PDB entry 2QJH | X-ray diffraction, 2.60 A resolution | chains D and E of the 10 polymer chains in the assembly

== Chain D (and E) ==
Molecule: Putative aldolase MJ0400
From: Methanocaldococcus jannaschii
Notes: EC 4.2.1.-; chain E of this document is another copy of the same molecule, construct and numbering; everything in this record applies to it too
UniProt: Q57843 (Y400_METJA); residues 1-273 here = UniProt positions 1-273
Sequence (273 residues; each row starts with the number of its first residue):
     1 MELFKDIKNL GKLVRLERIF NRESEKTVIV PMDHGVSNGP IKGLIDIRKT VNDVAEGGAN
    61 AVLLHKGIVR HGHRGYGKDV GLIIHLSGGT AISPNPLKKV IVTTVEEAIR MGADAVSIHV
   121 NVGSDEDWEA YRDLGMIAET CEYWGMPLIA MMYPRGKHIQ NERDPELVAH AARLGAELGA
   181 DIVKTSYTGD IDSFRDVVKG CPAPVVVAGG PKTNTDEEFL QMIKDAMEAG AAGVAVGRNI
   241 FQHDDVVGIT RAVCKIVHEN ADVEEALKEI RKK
Not modelled in the structure: 73-78, 273 (chain E: 1, 73-78, 272-273)
Covalent attachments: 1,3-dihydroxyacetonephosphate (13P) linked to Lys-184
Small-molecule neighbours: 1,3-dihydroxyacetonephosphate (13P): Pro-31, Asp-33, His-34, Met-151, Tyr-153, Ala-208, Gly-209, Gly-210, Ala-235, Val-236, Gly-237, Arg-238

== Interface between chain D and chain E ==
Residue-residue contacts - 67 pairs, chain D then chain E:
  Gly-35(D) / His-170(E)
  Gly-35(D) / Arg-173(E)
  Gly-35(D) / Glu-177(E)
  Val-36(D) / His-170(E)
  Val-36(D) / Leu-174(E)  hydrophobic
  Val-36(D) / Glu-177(E)
  Ser-37(D) / His-170(E)  hydrogen bond (backbone-side chain)
  Asn-38(D) / His-170(E)
  Gly-39(D) / His-170(E)  hydrogen bond (backbone-side chain)
  Pro-40(D) / Ala-169(E)
  Pro-40(D) / His-170(E)
  Pro-40(D) / Arg-173(E)
  Pro-40(D) / Gly-200(E)
  Leu-44(D) / Arg-173(E)  hydrogen bond (backbone-side chain)
  Ile-45(D) / Lys-199(E)
  Ile-47(D) / Arg-173(E)
  Ile-47(D) / Pro-202(E)  hydrophobic
  His-65(D) / Glu-177(E)  salt bridge
  Lys-66(D) / Gly-135(E)  hydrogen bond (side chain-backbone)
  Lys-66(D) / Ala-138(E)
  Lys-66(D) / Glu-139(E)  salt bridge
  Lys-66(D) / Glu-177(E)
  Lys-66(D) / Leu-178(E)
  Gly-67(D) / Ala-176(E)
  Gly-67(D) / Glu-177(E)  hydrogen bond (backbone-backbone)
  Gly-67(D) / Gly-179(E)
  Ile-68(D) / Glu-177(E)
  Ile-68(D) / Pro-202(E)  hydrophobic
  Arg-70(D) / Asp-6(E)
  Arg-70(D) / Glu-142(E)  salt bridge
  His-71(D) / Asp-6(E)
  His-71(D) / Pro-202(E)
  His-71(D) / Ala-203(E)
  Gly-72(D) / Asp-6(E)  hydrogen bond (backbone-side chain)
  Gly-89(D) / Tyr-131(E)
  Thr-90(D) / Val-122(E)
  Thr-90(D) / Tyr-131(E)  hydrogen bond
  Thr-90(D) / His-170(E)
  Thr-90(D) / Leu-174(E)
  Ile-92(D) / Val-122(E)
  Ile-92(D) / Gly-123(E)
  Ile-92(D) / Ile-159(E)  hydrophobic
  Ile-92(D) / Leu-167(E)  hydrophobic
  Ile-92(D) / His-170(E)
  Ser-93(D) / Asp-127(E)  hydrogen bond
  Ser-93(D) / Trp-128(E)
  Ser-93(D) / Tyr-131(E)
  Pro-94(D) / Gly-123(E)
  Pro-94(D) / Ser-124(E)
  Pro-94(D) / Asp-127(E)
  Asn-95(D) / Trp-128(E)
  Lys-98(D) / Trp-128(E)
  Val-100(D) / Trp-128(E)
  Val-100(D) / Arg-132(E)
  Ile-101(D) / Arg-132(E)  hydrogen bond (backbone-side chain)
  Val-102(D) / Tyr-131(E)
  Val-102(D) / Gly-135(E)
  Val-102(D) / Met-136(E)
  Val-102(D) / Glu-139(E)
  Val-102(D) / Leu-178(E)  hydrophobic
  Thr-103(D) / Glu-139(E)
  Thr-104(D) / Met-136(E)
  Thr-104(D) / Glu-139(E)  hydrogen bond
  Glu-107(D) / Glu-139(E)
  Glu-107(D) / Glu-142(E)
  Arg-110(D) / Glu-142(E)
  Arg-110(D) / Tyr-143(E)
Interface residues without a listed pair, chain D (32 interface residues in all): Gly-88, Ala-91
Interface residues without a listed pair, chain E (32 interface residues in all): Asp-125, Glu-126, Glu-166, Ala-180

== Summary ==
Chain D and chain E each contribute 32 residues to their interface; the contacts include 10 hydrogen bonds and
3 salt bridges. Polar contacts include His-65(D)/Glu-177(E), Lys-66(D)/Glu-139(E) and Arg-70(D)/Glu-142(E).
Covalently linked 1,3-dihydroxyacetonephosphate: at Lys-184(D).
Chain D and chain E are both Putative aldolase MJ0400 (Methanocaldococcus jannaschii); the structure, M.
jannaschii ADH synthase covalently bound to dihydroxyacetone phosphate, was determined by X-ray diffraction,
deposited together with 2QJI.
